3ZUR - chain A; structure by X-ray diffraction, 2.71 A resolution.

# Chain A
Molecule: Botulinum neurotoxin type A, synaptosomal-associated protein
Source organism: Clostridium botulinum
Notes: EC 3.4.24.69; fragment: catalytic domain, residues 3-431, snap25, residues 145-206, translocation domain residues, 454-865
UniProt: chimeric construct of P10845, P60880: residues 3-430 from P10845 (BXA1_CLOBO) positions 3-430 (same numbers); residues 448-509 from P60880 positions 145-206 (UniProt number = residue number - 303); residues 533-944 from P10845 (BXA1_CLOBO) positions 454-865 (UniProt number = residue number - 79)
Chain sequence (960 residues; row label = number of the first residue in the row; numbers below 1 keep their minus sign (Met-2 is residue -2)):
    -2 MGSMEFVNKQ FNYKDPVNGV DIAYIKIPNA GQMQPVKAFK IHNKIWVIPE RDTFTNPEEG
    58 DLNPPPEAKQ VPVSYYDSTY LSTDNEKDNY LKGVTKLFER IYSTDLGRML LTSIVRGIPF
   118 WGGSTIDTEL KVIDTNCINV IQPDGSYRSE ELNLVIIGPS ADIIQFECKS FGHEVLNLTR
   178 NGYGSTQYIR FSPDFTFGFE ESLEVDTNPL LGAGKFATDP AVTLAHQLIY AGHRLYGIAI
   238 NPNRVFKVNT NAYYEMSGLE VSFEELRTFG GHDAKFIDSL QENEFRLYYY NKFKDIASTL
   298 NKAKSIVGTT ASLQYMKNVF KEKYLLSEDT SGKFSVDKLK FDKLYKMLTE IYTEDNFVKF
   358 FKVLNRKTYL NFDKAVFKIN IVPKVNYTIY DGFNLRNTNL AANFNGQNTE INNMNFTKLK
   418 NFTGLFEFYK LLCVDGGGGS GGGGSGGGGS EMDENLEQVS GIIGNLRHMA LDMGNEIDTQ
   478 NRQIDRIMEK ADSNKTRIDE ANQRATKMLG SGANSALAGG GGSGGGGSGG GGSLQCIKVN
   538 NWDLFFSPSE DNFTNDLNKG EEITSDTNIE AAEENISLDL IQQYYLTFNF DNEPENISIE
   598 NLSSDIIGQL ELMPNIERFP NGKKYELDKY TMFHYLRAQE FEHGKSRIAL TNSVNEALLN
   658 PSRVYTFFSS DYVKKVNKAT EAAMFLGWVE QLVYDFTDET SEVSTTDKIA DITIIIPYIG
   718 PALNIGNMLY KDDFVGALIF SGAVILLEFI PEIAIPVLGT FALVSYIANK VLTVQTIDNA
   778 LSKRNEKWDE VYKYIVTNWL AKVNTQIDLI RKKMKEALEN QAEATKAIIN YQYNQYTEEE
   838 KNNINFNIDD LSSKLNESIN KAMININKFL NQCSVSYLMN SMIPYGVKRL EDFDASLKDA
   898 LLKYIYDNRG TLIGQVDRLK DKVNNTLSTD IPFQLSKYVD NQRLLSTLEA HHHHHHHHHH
Not modelled in the structure: -2 to 0, 434-527, 641-642, 945-957
Differences from the reference sequence: expression tag (-2 to 2, 945-957); variant Ala27 (Val in P10845); engineered mutation Gln224 (Glu in P10845), Tyr227 (His in P10845); linker (431-447, 510-532)
Disulfides: Cys430-Cys533

# Summary
Chain A is Botulinum neurotoxin type A, synaptosomal-associated protein (Clostridium botulinum); the
structure, Crystal structure of an engineered botulinum neurotoxin type A- SNARE23 derivative,
LC0-A-SNAP25-Hn-A, was determined by X-ray diffraction, deposited together with 3ZUQ and 3ZUS.
